7Z10 - chains a and h of the 9 polymer chains in the assembly; structure by electron microscopy, 3.87 A resolution.

[Chain a]
Protein: Cytochrome c oxidase subunit 1
From: Saccharomyces cerevisiae S288C
Notes: EC 7.1.1.9
UniProtKB: P00401 (COX1_YEAST); numbering as in UniProt (aligned over 1-534)
Amino-acid sequence (534 residues; each row starts with the number of its first residue):
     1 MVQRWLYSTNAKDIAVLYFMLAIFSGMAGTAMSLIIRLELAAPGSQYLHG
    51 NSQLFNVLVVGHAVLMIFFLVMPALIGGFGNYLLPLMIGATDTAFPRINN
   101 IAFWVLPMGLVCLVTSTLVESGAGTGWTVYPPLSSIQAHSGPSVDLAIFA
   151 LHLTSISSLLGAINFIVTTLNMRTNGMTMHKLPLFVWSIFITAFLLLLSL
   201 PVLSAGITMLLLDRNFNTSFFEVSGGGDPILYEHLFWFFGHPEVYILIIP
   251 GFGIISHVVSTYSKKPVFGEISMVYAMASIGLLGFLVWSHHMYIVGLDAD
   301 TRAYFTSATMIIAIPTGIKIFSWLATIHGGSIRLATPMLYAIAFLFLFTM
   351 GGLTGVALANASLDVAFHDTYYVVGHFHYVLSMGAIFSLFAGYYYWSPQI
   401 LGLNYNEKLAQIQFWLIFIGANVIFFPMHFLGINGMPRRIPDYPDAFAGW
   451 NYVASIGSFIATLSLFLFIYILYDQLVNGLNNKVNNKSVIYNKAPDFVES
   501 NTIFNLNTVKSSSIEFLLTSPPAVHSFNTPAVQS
Metal / ion sites: heme a Fe site 1: His62, His378; Cu ion: His241, His290, His291; Mg2+: Asp369 (shared with 1 residue of chain b); heme a Fe site 2 near His376 (its only coordinating residue here)
Small-molecule neighbours:
  - heme a (HEA), molecule 1: Phe19, Ile23, Gly26, Met27, Thr30, Ser33, Ile36, Arg37, Leu40, Phe55, Val59, His62, Ala63, Met66, Ile67, Leu70, Val71, Gly126, Trp127, Tyr371, Val374, Phe377, His378, Leu381, Ser382, Ile386, Leu389, Phe390, Ile417, Ile424, Phe425, Met428, Arg438, Arg439, Ser458, Ala461, Thr462, Leu465, Phe468
  - heme a (HEA), molecule 2: Trp127, Thr128, Trp237, His241, Val244, Tyr245, Ile248, His290, His291, Tyr293, Thr309, Ile312, Ala313, Thr316, Gly317, Ile320, Phe321, Phe348, Thr349, Gly352, Leu353, Gly355, Val356, Leu358, Ala359, Asp364, His368, Asp369, Val373, His376, Phe377, Val380, Leu381, Arg438
What the authors report for this chain:
  - conformationally variable residues (side-chain flip): Glu39

[Chain h]
Protein: Cytochrome c oxidase polypeptide VIII, mitochondrial
From: Saccharomyces cerevisiae S288C
Notes: EC 1.9.3.1
UniProtKB: P04039 (COX8_YEAST); numbering as in UniProt (aligned over 28-74)
Amino-acid sequence (47 residues; row label = number of the first residue in the row):
    28 VHFKDGVYENIPFKVKGRKTPYALSHFGFFAIGFAVPFVACYVQLKK

[How chain a and chain h interact]
Contacting residue pairs - 64 pairs, chain a then chain h:
  Arg4(a) with Phe30(h); Glu36(h), hydrogen bond (side chain-backbone); Asn37(h)
  Trp5(a) with Asn37(h); Ile38(h); Pro39(h)
  Val16(a) with Asn37(h); Pro39(h)
  Met20(a) with Pro39(h); Phe40(h), hydrophobic; Phe56(h)
  Ile23(a) with Phe57(h), hydrophobic
  Phe24(a) with Phe56(h), hydrophobic; Ile59(h), hydrophobic; Gly60(h)
  Met27(a) with Phe57(h); Gly60(h); Phe61(h)
  Ala28(a) with Gly60(h), hydrogen bond (backbone-backbone); Pro64(h)
  Ala31(a) with Phe61(h); Pro64(h), hydrophobic
  Met32(a) with Pro64(h), hydrophobic
  Leu34(a) with Phe61(h), hydrophobic
  Ile35(a) with Phe65(h), hydrophobic
  His49(a) with Leu72(h)
  Asn51(a) with Gln71(h); Leu72(h)
  Leu54(a) with Cys68(h), hydrophobic; Gln71(h); Leu72(h), hydrophobic
  Leu58(a) with Cys68(h), hydrophobic
  Tyr82(a) with Asn37(h), hydrogen bond
  Val114(a) with Val63(h), hydrophobic
  Thr117(a) with Ala67(h)
  Leu118(a) with Val70(h), hydrophobic; Lys74(h)
  Val119(a) with Lys74(h)
  Glu120(a) with Lys74(h), hydrogen bond (backbone-side chain)
  Ser121(a) with Gln71(h), hydrogen bond (backbone-side chain)
  Ile400(a) with Asn37(h)
  Leu401(a) with Ile38(h), hydrophobic
  Leu403(a) with Val34(h); Tyr35(h), hydrophobic
  Phe466(a) with Phe61(h), hydrophobic
  Ile469(a) with His53(h); Phe54(h); Phe57(h), hydrophobic
  Leu472(a) with His53(h)
  Tyr473(a) with Tyr49(h), hydrophobic; Ala50(h), hydrophobic; His53(h)
  Leu476(a) with Tyr35(h), hydrogen bond (backbone-side chain); Phe40(h), hydrophobic; Val42(h); Tyr49(h)
  Val477(a) with Val42(h), hydrophobic; Lys43(h); Tyr49(h), hydrophobic
  Pro521(a) with Gly33(h); Val34(h), hydrophobic
  Ala523(a) with Asp32(h)
  Val524(a) with Phe30(h)
  His525(a) with His29(h), hydrogen bond
Interface residues without a listed pair, chain a (45 interface residues in all): Gln3, Asn10, Asp13, Thr30, Leu48, Thr462, Tyr470, Leu480, Pro522

[Summary]
Chain a and chain h form an interface of 45 and 31 residues respectively, with 7 hydrogen bonds. Among the
polar pairs are Arg4(a)-Glu36(h), Tyr82(a)-Asn37(h) and Glu120(a)-Lys74(h). Chain a binds heme a. His62(a) and
His378(a) coordinate heme a Fe site 1. His241(a), His290(a) and His291(a) form the Cu ion site. The paper
reports conformational variability at Glu39(a).
Here chain a is Cytochrome c oxidase subunit 1 and chain h is Cytochrome c oxidase polypeptide VIII,
mitochondrial, both from Saccharomyces cerevisiae S288C. Entry 7Z10 (Monomeric respiratory complex IV isolated
from S. cerevisiae) was determined by electron microscopy.
